3DMT - chains A and C of the 4 polymer chains in the assembly; structure by X-ray diffraction, 2.30 A resolution.

# Chain A
Protein: Glyceraldehyde-3-phosphate dehydrogenase, glycosomal
Source organism: Trypanosoma cruzi
Notes: EC 1.2.1.12
UniProtKB: P22513 (G3PG_TRYCR); residues 1-359 here = UniProt positions 1-359
Sequence (359 residues; row label = number of the first residue in the row):
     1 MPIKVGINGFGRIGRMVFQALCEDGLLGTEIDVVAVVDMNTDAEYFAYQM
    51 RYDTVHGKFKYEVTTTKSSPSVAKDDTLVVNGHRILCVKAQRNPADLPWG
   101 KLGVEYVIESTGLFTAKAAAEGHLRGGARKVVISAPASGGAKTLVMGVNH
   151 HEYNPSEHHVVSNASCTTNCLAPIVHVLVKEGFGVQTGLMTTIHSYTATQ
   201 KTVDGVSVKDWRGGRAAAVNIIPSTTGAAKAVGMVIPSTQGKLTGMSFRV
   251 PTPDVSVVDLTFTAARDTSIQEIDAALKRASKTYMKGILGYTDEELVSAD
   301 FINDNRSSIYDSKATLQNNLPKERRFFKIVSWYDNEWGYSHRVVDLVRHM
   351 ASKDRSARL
Small-molecule neighbours: NAD (nicotinamide-adenine-dinucleotide): Asn-8, Gly-9, Phe-10, Gly-11, Arg-12, Ile-13, Gly-14, Val-37, Asp-38, Met-39, Ala-90, Gln-91, Ser-110, Thr-111, Gly-112, Leu-113, Phe-114, Thr-115, Ser-134, Ala-135, Cys-166, Thr-197, Ala-198, Asn-335, Glu-336, Tyr-339
Swiss-Prot annotation at these positions:
  - motif: Ala-357 to Leu-359 (Microbody targeting signal)
  - active site: Cys-166 (Nucleophile)
  - binding site (NAD(+)): Arg-12, Ile-13, Asp-38, Gln-91, Ser-134, Asn-335
  - binding site (D-glyceraldehyde 3-phosphate): Ser-165 to Thr-167, Thr-197, Thr-226, Gly-227, Arg-249
  - site: His-194 (Activates thiol group during catalysis)

# Chain C
Protein: Glyceraldehyde-3-phosphate dehydrogenase, glycosomal
Source organism: Trypanosoma cruzi
Notes: EC 1.2.1.12
UniProtKB: P22513 (G3PG_TRYCR); residue numbers follow UniProt; this construct covers 1-359
Sequence (359 residues; each row starts with the number of its first residue):
     1 MPIKVGINGFGRIGRMVFQALCEDGLLGTEIDVVAVVDMNTDAEYFAYQM
    51 RYDTVHGKFKYEVTTTKSSPSVAKDDTLVVNGHRILCVKAQRNPADLPWG
   101 KLGVEYVIESTGLFTAKAAAEGHLRGGARKVVISAPASGGAKTLVMGVNH
   151 HEYNPSEHHVVSNASCTTNCLAPIVHVLVKEGFGVQTGLMTTIHSYTATQ
   201 KTVDGVSVKDWRGGRAAAVNIIPSTTGAAKAVGMVIPSTQGKLTGMSFRV
   251 PTPDVSVVDLTFTAARDTSIQEIDAALKRASKTYMKGILGYTDEELVSAD
   301 FINDNRSSIYDSKATLQNNLPKERRFFKIVSWYDNEWGYSHRVVDLVRHM
   351 ASKDRSARL
Modified / non-standard residues: Cys-166 (carboxymethylated cysteine; CCS)
Small-molecule neighbours: NAD (nicotinamide-adenine-dinucleotide): Asn-8, Gly-9, Phe-10, Gly-11, Arg-12, Ile-13, Val-37, Asp-38, Met-39, Ala-90, Gln-91, Arg-92, Ser-110, Thr-111, Gly-112, Leu-113, Phe-114, Thr-115, Ser-134, Ala-135, Cys-166, Ala-198, Asn-335, Glu-336, Tyr-339
Swiss-Prot annotation at these positions:
  - motif: Ala-357 to Leu-359 (Microbody targeting signal)
  - binding site (NAD(+)): Arg-12, Ile-13, Asp-38, Gln-91, Ser-134, Asn-335
  - binding site (D-glyceraldehyde 3-phosphate): Ser-165, Thr-167, Thr-197, Thr-226, Gly-227, Arg-249
  - site: His-194 (Activates thiol group during catalysis)

# Interface between chain A and chain C
Residue-residue contacts (16; chain A residue first):
  Tyr-48(A) with Glu-295(C), hydrogen bond (side chain-backbone)
  Arg-51(A) with Glu-294(C), salt bridge
  Tyr-52(A) with Glu-294(C), hydrogen bond; Leu-296(C), hydrophobic; Asp-300(C)
  Thr-54(A) with Ala-299(C)
  Lys-58(A) with Asp-300(C); Ile-302(C), hydrogen bond (side chain-backbone)
  Glu-294(A) with Arg-51(C), salt bridge; Tyr-52(C), hydrogen bond
  Glu-295(A) with Tyr-48(C), hydrogen bond (backbone-side chain)
  Leu-296(A) with Tyr-52(C), hydrophobic
  Ala-299(A) with Thr-54(C)
  Asp-300(A) with Tyr-52(C); Lys-58(C)
  Ile-302(A) with Lys-58(C), hydrogen bond (backbone-side chain)
Also at the interface, not in a pair above, chain A (14 interface residues in all): Asp-53, Asn-303, Asp-304
Also at the interface, not in a pair above, chain C (14 interface residues in all): Asp-53, Val-297, Asn-303

# In short
The chain A/chain C interface involves 14 residues from each chain; the contacts include 6 hydrogen bonds and
2 salt bridges. Polar contacts include Arg-51(A)/Glu-294(C), Glu-294(A)/Arg-51(C) and Tyr-48(A)/Glu-295(C).
Ligands of chain A: NAD. Chain C binds NAD.
Here chain A is Glyceraldehyde-3-phosphate dehydrogenase, glycosomal and chain C is Glyceraldehyde-3-phosphate
dehydrogenase, glycosomal, both from Trypanosoma cruzi. Entry 3DMT (Structure of Glycosomal
Glyceraldehyde-3-Phosphate Dehydrogenase from Trypanosoma cruzi in complex with the irreversible iodoacetate
inhibitor) was determined by X-ray diffraction.
